PDB entry 2QFX | X-ray diffraction, 2.70 A resolution | chains A and B

# Chain A (and B)
Protein: Isocitrate dehydrogenase [NADP]
Organism: Saccharomyces cerevisiae
Notes: EC 1.1.1.42; chain B of this document is another copy of the same molecule, construct and numbering; everything in this record applies to it too
UniProtKB: P21954 (IDHP_YEAST); residues 1-413 here correspond to UniProt positions 16-428 (UniProt number = residue number + 15)
Amino-acid sequence (427 residues; row label = number of the first residue in the row; numbers below 1 keep their minus sign (Met-13 is residue -13)):
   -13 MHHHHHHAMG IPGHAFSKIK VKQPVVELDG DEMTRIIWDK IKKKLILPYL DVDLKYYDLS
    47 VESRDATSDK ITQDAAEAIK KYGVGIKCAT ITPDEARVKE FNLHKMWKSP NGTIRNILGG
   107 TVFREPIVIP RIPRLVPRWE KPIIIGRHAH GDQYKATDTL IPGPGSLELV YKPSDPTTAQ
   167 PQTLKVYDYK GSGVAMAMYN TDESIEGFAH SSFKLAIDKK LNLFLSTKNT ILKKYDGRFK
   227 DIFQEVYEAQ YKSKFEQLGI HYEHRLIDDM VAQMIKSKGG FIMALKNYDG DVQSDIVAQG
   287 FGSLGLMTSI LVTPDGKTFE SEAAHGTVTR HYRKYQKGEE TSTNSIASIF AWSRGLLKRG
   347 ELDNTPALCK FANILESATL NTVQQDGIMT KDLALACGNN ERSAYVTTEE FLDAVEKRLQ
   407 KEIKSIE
Not modelled in the structure: -13 to 1, 412-413
Sequence notes: expression tag (-13 to 0)
Small-molecule neighbours:
  - 2-oxoglutaric acid (AKG), molecule 1: Thr78, Ser95, Asn97, Arg101, Arg110, Arg133, Asp277, Glu308, Ala310
  - 2-oxoglutaric acid (AKG), molecule 2: Lys214, Thr216, Ile217, Asp254
  - Ca2+ (CA): Arg110, Asp277, Asp281, Ala310
  - NADPH (NDP; NADPH dihydro-nicotinamide-adenine-dinucleotide phosphate), molecule 1: Glu18, Lys73, Ala75, Thr76, Ile77, Thr78, Arg83, Asn97, Arg101, Leu290, Gly291, Glu308, His311, Gly312, Thr313, Val314, Thr315, Arg316, His317, Thr329, Asn330, Asp378
  - NADPH (NDP), molecule 2: Thr216, Leu252, Asp255, Gln259, Lys262
Curated features (UniProtKB/Swiss-Prot):
  - binding site (NADP(+)): Thr76 to Thr78, Arg83, Lys262, Gly312 to His317, Asn330
  - binding site (substrate): Thr78, Ser95 to Arg101, Arg110, Arg133
  - binding site (Mn(2+)): Asp254, Asp277
  - site (Critical for catalysis): Tyr140, Lys214
From the paper describing this entry:
  - Ca2+ coordination: Asp254, Asp277, Asp281
  - binding site for NADPH: Lys73, Thr76, Thr78, Asn97, Leu252, Asp255, Gln259, Lys262, His317
  - binding site for 2-oxoglutaric acid: Thr78, Ser95, Asn97, Arg101, Arg110
  - specificity-determining residues: His317 (proposed by the authors, not directly observed)

# Interface between chain A and chain B
Pairs across the interface (174; chain A residue first):
  Thr78(A) - Thr216(B)
  Pro79(A) - Lys219(B)  hydrogen bond (backbone-side chain)
  Asp80(A) - Asn215(B)
  Met92(A) - Lys219(B)
  Trp93(A) - Lys219(B)  hydrogen bond (backbone-side chain)
  Ser95(A) - Ile217(B)
  Leu121(A) - Val122(B)
  Leu121(A) - Pro123(B)
  Leu121(A) - Arg124(B)
  Leu121(A) - Ile261(B)
  Leu121(A) - Lys262(B)
  Val122(A) - Leu121(B)
  Pro123(A) - Leu121(B)
  Pro123(A) - Pro123(B)
  Arg124(A) - Leu121(B)
  Gln139(A) - Ile217(B)
  Gln139(A) - Leu218(B)
  Tyr140(A) - Lys214(B)
  Thr143(A) - Leu170(B)
  Thr143(A) - Lys171(B)
  Thr143(A) - Val172(B)
  Asp144(A) - Leu218(B)
  Asp144(A) - Lys219(B)
  Asp144(A) - Lys220(B)  hydrogen bond (side chain-backbone)
  Asp144(A) - Tyr221(B)  hydrogen bond (side chain-backbone)
  Thr145(A) - Gln168(B)  hydrogen bond
  Thr145(A) - Leu170(B)
  Thr145(A) - Lys220(B)
  Leu146(A) - Gln168(B)  hydrogen bond (backbone-side chain)
  Leu146(A) - Lys220(B)
  Ile147(A) - Tyr157(B)  hydrophobic
  Pro148(A) - Tyr157(B)
  Pro148(A) - Ala165(B)  hydrophobic
  Pro148(A) - Gln168(B)
  Gly149(A) - Tyr157(B)  hydrogen bond (backbone-side chain)
  Pro150(A) - Tyr157(B)  hydrogen bond (backbone-side chain)
  Pro150(A) - Pro159(B)
  Pro150(A) - Ser160(B)  hydrogen bond (backbone-backbone)
  Gly151(A) - Tyr157(B)
  Gly151(A) - Lys158(B)
  Gly151(A) - Pro159(B)
  Gly151(A) - Ser160(B)
  Ser152(A) - Tyr157(B)
  Ser152(A) - Lys158(B)  hydrogen bond (backbone-backbone)
  Leu153(A) - Leu155(B)  hydrophobic
  Leu153(A) - Val156(B)
  Glu154(A) - Glu154(B)
  Glu154(A) - Leu155(B)
  Glu154(A) - Val156(B)  hydrogen bond (backbone-backbone)
  Leu155(A) - Leu153(B)  hydrophobic
  Leu155(A) - Glu154(B)
  Leu155(A) - Leu155(B)  hydrophobic
  Leu155(A) - Met182(B)
  Leu155(A) - Ala183(B)  hydrophobic
  Val156(A) - Ser152(B)
  Val156(A) - Leu153(B)
  Val156(A) - Glu154(B)  hydrogen bond (backbone-backbone)
  Val156(A) - Val156(B)  hydrophobic
  Tyr157(A) - Ile147(B)  hydrophobic
  Tyr157(A) - Pro148(B)
  Tyr157(A) - Gly149(B)  hydrogen bond (side chain-backbone)
  Tyr157(A) - Pro150(B)  hydrogen bond (side chain-backbone)
  Tyr157(A) - Ser152(B)
  Lys158(A) - Gly151(B)
  Lys158(A) - Ser152(B)  hydrogen bond (backbone-backbone)
  Lys158(A) - Glu154(B)  salt bridge
  Pro159(A) - Pro150(B)
  Pro159(A) - Gly151(B)
  Ser160(A) - Pro150(B)  hydrogen bond (backbone-backbone)
  Ser160(A) - Gly151(B)
  Ala165(A) - Pro148(B)  hydrophobic
  Gln168(A) - Thr145(B)  hydrogen bond
  Gln168(A) - Leu146(B)  hydrogen bond (side chain-backbone)
  Gln168(A) - Pro148(B)
  Leu170(A) - Thr143(B)
  Leu170(A) - Thr145(B)
  Lys171(A) - Thr143(B)
  Val172(A) - Thr143(B)
  Val172(A) - Ala183(B)  hydrophobic
  Val172(A) - Tyr185(B)
  Tyr173(A) - Tyr185(B)
  Tyr173(A) - Thr187(B)
  Tyr175(A) - Tyr185(B)
  Tyr175(A) - Asn186(B)
  Ser178(A) - Thr187(B)
  Ser178(A) - Asp188(B)  hydrogen bond
  Gly179(A) - Asn186(B)
  Gly179(A) - Thr187(B)
  Gly179(A) - Asp188(B)
  Val180(A) - Tyr185(B)
  Val180(A) - Asn186(B)  hydrogen bond (backbone-backbone)
  Val180(A) - Tyr221(B)  hydrophobic
  Val180(A) - Arg224(B)
  Ala181(A) - Met184(B)
  Ala181(A) - Tyr221(B)
  Met182(A) - Ala183(B)
  Met182(A) - Met184(B)  hydrogen bond (backbone-backbone)
  Met182(A) - Leu218(B)  hydrophobic
  Met182(A) - Tyr221(B)  hydrophobic
  Ala183(A) - Leu155(B)  hydrophobic
  Ala183(A) - Met182(B)
  Ala183(A) - Ala183(B)  hydrophobic
  Met184(A) - Ala181(B)
  Met184(A) - Met182(B)  hydrogen bond (backbone-backbone)
  Met184(A) - Met184(B)  hydrophobic
  Tyr185(A) - Val172(B)
  Tyr185(A) - Tyr173(B)
  Tyr185(A) - Tyr175(B)
  Tyr185(A) - Val180(B)
  Asn186(A) - Tyr175(B)
  Asn186(A) - Gly179(B)
  Asn186(A) - Val180(B)  hydrogen bond (backbone-backbone)
  Thr187(A) - Tyr173(B)
  Thr187(A) - Ser178(B)
  Asp188(A) - Ser178(B)  hydrogen bond (backbone-backbone)
  Asp188(A) - Gly179(B)  hydrogen bond (side chain-backbone)
  Lys214(A) - Asp277(B)  salt bridge
  Asn215(A) - Asp80(B)
  Thr216(A) - Thr78(B)
  Ile217(A) - Gln139(B)
  Ile217(A) - Tyr140(B)  hydrophobic
  Leu218(A) - Gln139(B)
  Leu218(A) - Asp144(B)
  Leu218(A) - Met182(B)  hydrophobic
  Lys219(A) - Pro79(B)  hydrogen bond (side chain-backbone)
  Lys219(A) - Met92(B)
  Lys219(A) - Trp93(B)
  Lys219(A) - Asp144(B)  hydrogen bond (backbone-side chain)
  Lys220(A) - Asp144(B)  hydrogen bond (backbone-side chain)
  Lys220(A) - Thr145(B)
  Lys220(A) - Leu146(B)
  Tyr221(A) - Asp144(B)  hydrogen bond (backbone-side chain)
  Tyr221(A) - Val180(B)  hydrophobic
  Tyr221(A) - Ala181(B)
  Tyr221(A) - Met182(B)  hydrophobic
  Arg224(A) - Leu146(B)
  Arg224(A) - Val180(B)
  Lys226(A) - Asp80(B)  salt bridge
  Arg251(A) - Arg316(B)
  Ile253(A) - Tyr274(B)
  Asp254(A) - Asp277(B)
  Asp254(A) - Asp281(B)
  Asp255(A) - Arg316(B)  salt bridge
  Val257(A) - Val278(B)  hydrophobic
  Val257(A) - Ile282(B)  hydrophobic
  Ala258(A) - Gln285(B)
  Gln259(A) - Arg316(B)
  Ile261(A) - Gln285(B)
  Ile261(A) - Gly286(B)
  Lys262(A) - Leu121(B)
  Lys262(A) - Gln285(B)
  Tyr274(A) - Tyr274(B)  hydrophobic
  Tyr274(A) - Asp275(B)  hydrogen bond
  Asp275(A) - Tyr274(B)  hydrogen bond
  Asp277(A) - Lys214(B)  salt bridge
  Asp277(A) - Asp254(B)
  Val278(A) - Ile253(B)  hydrophobic
  Val278(A) - Val257(B)  hydrophobic
  Gln279(A) - Val278(B)
  Gln279(A) - Gln279(B)
  Gln279(A) - Ile282(B)
  Asp281(A) - Asp254(B)
  Ile282(A) - Val257(B)  hydrophobic
  Ile282(A) - Ile261(B)  hydrophobic
  Ile282(A) - Gln279(B)
  Ile282(A) - Ile282(B)  hydrophobic
  Gln285(A) - Ala258(B)
  Gln285(A) - Ile261(B)
  Gln285(A) - Lys262(B)
  Gly286(A) - Ile261(B)
  Leu290(A) - Ala258(B)  hydrophobic
  Arg316(A) - Arg251(B)
  Arg316(A) - Asp255(B)  salt bridge
  Arg316(A) - Gln259(B)
Also at the interface, not in a pair above, chain A (81 interface residues in all): Lys94, Glu189, Leu381
Also at the interface, not in a pair above, chain B (81 interface residues in all): Ser95, Ala142, Glu189, Lys226, Glu249, Leu290

# Summary
The chain A/chain B interface involves 81 residues from each chain, with 31 hydrogen bonds and 6 salt bridges.
Among the polar pairs are Lys158(A)-Glu154(B), Lys214(A)-Asp277(B) and Lys226(A)-Asp80(B). From the paper: a
binding site for NADPH at Lys73(A), Thr76(A) and Thr78(A) among others; a binding site for 2-oxoglutaric acid
at Thr78(A), Ser95(A) and Asn97(A) among others.
Chain A and chain B are both Isocitrate dehydrogenase [NADP] (Saccharomyces cerevisiae); the structure,
Crystal structure of Saccharomyces cerevesiae mitochondrial NADP(+)-dependent isocitrate dehydrogenase in
complex with NADPH, a-ketoglutarate and Ca(2+), was determined by X-ray diffraction (same publication as 2QFV,
2QFW and 2QFY).
